7CY6 - chains A and C of the 3 polymer chains in the assembly; structure by X-ray diffraction, 2.10 A resolution.

== Chain A ==
Protein: Maltodextrin-binding protein, 5-methylcytosine-modifying enzyme 1
From: Escherichia coli
Notes: EC 1.14.99.-
Reference sequence: chimeric construct of A0A376KDN7, A0A2K3D5Z7: residues -372 to -7 from A0A376KDN7 (A0A376KDN7_ECOLX) positions 27-392 (UniProt number = residue number + 399); residues 1-532 from A0A2K3D5Z7 positions 1-532 (same numbers)
Amino-acid sequence (917 residues; row label = number of the first residue in the row; numbers below 1 keep their minus sign (Met-373 is residue -373)):
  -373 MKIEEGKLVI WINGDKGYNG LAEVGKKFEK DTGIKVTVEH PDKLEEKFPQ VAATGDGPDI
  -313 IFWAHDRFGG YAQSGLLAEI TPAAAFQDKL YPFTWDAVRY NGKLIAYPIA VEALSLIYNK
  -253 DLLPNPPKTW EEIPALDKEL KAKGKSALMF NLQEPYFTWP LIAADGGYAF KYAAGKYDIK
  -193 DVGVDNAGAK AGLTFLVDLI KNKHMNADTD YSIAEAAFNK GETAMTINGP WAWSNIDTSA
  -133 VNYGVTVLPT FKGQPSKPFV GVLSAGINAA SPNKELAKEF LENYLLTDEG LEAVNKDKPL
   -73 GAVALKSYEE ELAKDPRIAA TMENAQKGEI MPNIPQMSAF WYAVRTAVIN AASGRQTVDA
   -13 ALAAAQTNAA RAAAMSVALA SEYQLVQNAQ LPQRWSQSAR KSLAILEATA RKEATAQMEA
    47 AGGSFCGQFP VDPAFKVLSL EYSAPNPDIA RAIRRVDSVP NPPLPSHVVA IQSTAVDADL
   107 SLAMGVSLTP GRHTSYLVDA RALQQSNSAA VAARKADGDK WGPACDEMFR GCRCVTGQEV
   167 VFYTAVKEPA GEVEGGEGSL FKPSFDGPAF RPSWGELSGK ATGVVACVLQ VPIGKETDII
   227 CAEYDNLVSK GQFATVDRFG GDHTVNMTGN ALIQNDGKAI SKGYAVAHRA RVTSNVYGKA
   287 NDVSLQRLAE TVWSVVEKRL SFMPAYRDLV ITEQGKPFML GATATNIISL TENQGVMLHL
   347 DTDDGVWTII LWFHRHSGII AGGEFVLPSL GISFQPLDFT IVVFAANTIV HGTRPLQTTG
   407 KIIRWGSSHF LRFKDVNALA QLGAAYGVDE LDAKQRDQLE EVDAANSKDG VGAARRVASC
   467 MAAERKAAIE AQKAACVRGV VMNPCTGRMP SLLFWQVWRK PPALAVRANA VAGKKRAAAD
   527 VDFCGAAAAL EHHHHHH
Unresolved in the structure: -373 to -372, 177-184, 509-543
Construct notes: initiating methionine (-373); engineered mutation Ala-291 (Asp108 in A0A376KDN7), Ala-290 (Lys109 in A0A376KDN7), Ala-201 (Glu198 in A0A376KDN7), Ala-200 (Asn199 in A0A376KDN7), Ala-134 (Lys265 in A0A376KDN7), Ala-11 (Lys388 in A0A376KDN7), Ala-10 (Asp389 in A0A376KDN7); linker (-6 to 0); expression tag (533-543)
Metal / ion sites: Fe2+: His345, Asp347, His397
Curated features (UniProtKB/Swiss-Prot):
  - binding site (L-ascorbate): Ser335 to Thr337, His397 to Thr399
  - binding site (Fe cation): His345, Asp347, His397
What the authors report for this chain:
  - binding site for the 14-nt DNA strand: Arg244, Lys264, Tyr270, Arg275, Asp350, Phe416, Arg418
  - binding site for the 14-nt DNA strand (chain C): Asn261, Arg471, Lys479
  - conformationally variable residues (order/disorder transition): Arg244 to His249
  - mutagenesis - R244A, F245A, H249A, Y270A, T337A, H345A, D347N, D350N, W358A, T399A, R418A, S465A, R471A: abolished catalytic activity
  - mutagenesis - N261A, K264A, R275A (>30-fold), S335A, V342A, F416A, K420A (>30-fold), R461A, K472A (>30-fold), R484A (>30-fold), R494A (>30-fold): decreased catalytic activity
  - catalytic residues: Arg244
  - specificity-determining residues: Trp358 (proposed by the authors, not directly observed)

== Chain C ==
Molecule: 14-nt DNA strand
Sequence (14 nucleotides; row label = number of the first residue in the row):
     1 CCCGCGCGGG ATGT
Unresolved in the structure: 1-2, 12-14
Modified residues: 5CM (5-methyl-2'-deoxy-cytidine-5'-monophosphate) at position 3

== How chain A and chain C interact ==
Contacting residue pairs (14; chain A residue first):
  Gln260(A) - DG9(C)  sugar contact
  Gln260(A) - DG10(C)  sugar contact
  Asn261(A) - DG8(C)  hydrogen bond to the base
  Asn261(A) - DG9(C)  sugar contact
  Arg461(A) - DC7(C)  phosphate contact
  Arg461(A) - DG8(C)  phosphate contact
  Ser465(A) - DG8(C)  phosphate contact
  Ser465(A) - DG9(C)  hydrogen bond to the phosphate
  Ala468(A) - DG9(C)  sugar contact
  Ala468(A) - DG10(C)  phosphate contact
  Arg471(A) - DG9(C)  hydrogen bond to the phosphate
  Arg471(A) - DG10(C)  salt bridge to the phosphate
  Lys472(A) - DG10(C)  salt bridge to the phosphate
  Lys479(A) - DA11(C)  salt bridge to the phosphate
Interface residues without a listed pair, chain A (9 interface residues in all): Gly263

== Summary ==
9 residues of chain A face 5 of chain C across their interface; the contacts include 3 hydrogen bonds and 3
salt bridges. Among the polar pairs are Asn261(A)-DG8(C), Ser465(A)-DG9(C) and Arg471(A)-DG9(C). From the
paper: the catalytic residue Arg244(A); R244A, F245A and H249A of chain A, among others, abolish catalytic
activity; 24 substitutions were tested in all.
Chain A is Maltodextrin-binding protein, 5-methylcytosine-modifying enzyme 1 (Escherichia coli) and chain C is
a 14-nt DNA strand; the structure, Crystal Structure of CMD1 in complex with 5mC-DNA, was determined by X-ray
diffraction together with 7CY4, 7CY5, 7CY7 and 7CY8 from the same study.
